PDB entry 9B7F | X-ray diffraction, 1.65 A resolution | chain A

# Chain A
Molecule: Lysozyme C
Source organism: Gallus gallus
Notes: EC 3.2.1.17; fragment: lyzozyme
Reference sequence: P00698 (LYSC_CHICK); residues 1-129 here correspond to UniProt positions 19-147 (UniProt number = residue number + 18)
Sequence (129 residues; each row starts with the number of its first residue):
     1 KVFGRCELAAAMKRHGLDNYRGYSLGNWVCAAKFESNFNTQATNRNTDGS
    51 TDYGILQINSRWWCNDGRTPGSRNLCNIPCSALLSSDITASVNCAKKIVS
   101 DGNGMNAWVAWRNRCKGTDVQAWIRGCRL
Curated features (UniProtKB/Swiss-Prot):
  - active site: Glu-35, Asp-52
  - binding site (substrate): Asp-101
Disulfides: Cys-6/Cys-127, Cys-30/Cys-115, Cys-64/Cys-80, Cys-76/Cys-94
Metal / ion sites: Na+ site 1: Tyr-53, Ser-91; Na+ site 2: Ser-60, Cys-64, Ser-72, Arg-73; Na+ site 3: Ala-82, Asp-87

# Overview
Tyr-53 and Ser-91 coordinate Na+ site 1. Ser-60, Cys-64, Ser-72 and Arg-73 form the Na+ site 2. UniProt lists
active-site residues Glu-35 and Asp-52 and substrate-binding residue Asp-101.
Chain A is Lysozyme C (Gallus gallus); the structure, S_SAD structure of HEWL using lossless default
compression, was determined by X-ray diffraction (same publication as 9B7E).
